Entry 9BU7 (electron microscopy, 3.64 A resolution); this record covers chains G and I of the 9 polymer chains in the assembly.

# Chain G
Molecule: Protein Rep68
From: adeno-associated virus 2
Notes: EC 3.6.4.12
UniProt: P03132 (REP68_AAV2S); residues 2-490 here = UniProt positions 2-490
Sequence (491 residues; each row starts with the number of its first residue; numbering starts at 0):
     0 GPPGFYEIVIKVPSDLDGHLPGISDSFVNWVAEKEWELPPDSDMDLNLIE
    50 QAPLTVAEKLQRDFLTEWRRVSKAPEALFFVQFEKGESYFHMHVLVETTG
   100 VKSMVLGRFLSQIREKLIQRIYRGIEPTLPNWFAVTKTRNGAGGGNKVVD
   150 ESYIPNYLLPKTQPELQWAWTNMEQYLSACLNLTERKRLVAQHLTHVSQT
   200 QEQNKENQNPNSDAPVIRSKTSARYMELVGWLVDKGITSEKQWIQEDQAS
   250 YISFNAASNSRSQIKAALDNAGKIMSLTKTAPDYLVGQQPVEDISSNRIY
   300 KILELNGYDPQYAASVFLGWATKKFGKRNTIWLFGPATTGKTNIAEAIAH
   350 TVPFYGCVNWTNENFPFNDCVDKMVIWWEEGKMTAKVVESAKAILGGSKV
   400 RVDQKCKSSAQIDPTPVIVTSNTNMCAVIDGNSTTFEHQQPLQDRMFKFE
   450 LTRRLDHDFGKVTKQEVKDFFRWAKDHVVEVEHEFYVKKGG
Disordered / not traced: 0-212, 490
Differences from the reference sequence: expression tag (0-1); conflict Ser151 (Cys in P03132)
Residues lining bound ligands:
  - ATP-gamma-S (AGS; phosphothiophosphoric acid-adenylate ester), molecule 1: Gly325, Lys326, Pro440, Arg444
  - ATP-gamma-S (AGS), molecule 2: Ala336, Thr337, Thr338, Gly339, Lys340, Thr341, Asn342, Glu379, Leu454, Asp455, Asp457, Phe458, Lys460
UniProt features mapped onto this chain:
  - motif: His90 to His92 (RCR-2), Tyr156 to Lys160 (RCR-3)
  - active site: Tyr156 (For nuclease activity)
  - binding site (a divalent metal cation): Glu83, His90, His92
  - binding site (ATP): Gly334 to Thr341
What the authors report for this chain:
  - binding site for ATP-gamma-S: Thr337, Thr338, Lys340, Thr341, Asn342, Arg444, Asp455
  - self-association interface (contacts with another copy of this molecule); pairs are residue here / residue on that copy: His482-His456 (pi stacking)
  - mutagenesis - F364A: decreased catalytic activity on trs nicking
  - mutagenesis - F364A: abolished catalytic activity (helicase activity)

# Chain I
Molecule: 21-nt DNA strand
Sequence (21 nucleotides; row label = number of the first residue in the row):
     1 GAGCGAGCGCCGAGCCCCAAC
Disordered / not traced: 1-4, 19-21

# Interface between chain G and chain I
Contacting residue pairs (6):
  Asn361(G) with DC15(I), hydrogen bond to the phosphate
  Phe364(G) with DG14(I), phosphate contact; DC15(I), phosphate contact
  Lys404(G) with DG14(I), hydrogen bond to the phosphate; DC15(I), salt bridge to the phosphate
  Cys405(G) with DG14(I), sugar contact
Also at the interface, not in a pair above, chain G (7 interface residues in all): Ser257, Asn258, Asn363
Also at the interface, not in a pair above, chain I (5 interface residues in all): DG5, DA6, DA13

# Summary
7 residues of chain G and 5 residues of chain I are in contact, with 2 hydrogen bonds and 1 salt bridge. Among
the polar pairs are Asn361(G)-DC15(I), Lys404(G)-DG14(I) and Lys404(G)-DC15(I). The paper reports a binding
site for ATP-gamma-S at Thr337(G), Thr338(G) and Lys340(G) among others; F364A of chain G reduces catalytic
activity on trs nicking.
Here chain G is Protein Rep68 (adeno-associated virus 2) and chain I is a 21-nt DNA strand. Entry 9BU7
(Cryo-EM Structure of AAV2 Rep68 bound to integration site AAVS1: Insights into the mechanism of DNA ...) was
determined by electron microscopy together with 9BC5 from the same study.
